Entry 3BP8 (X-ray diffraction, 2.85 A resolution); this record covers chains A and C of the 4 polymer chains in the assembly.

# Chain A
Protein: Putative NAGC-like transcriptional regulator
From: Escherichia coli
Reference sequence: Q8X787 (Q8X787_ECO57); residues 1-406 here = UniProt positions 1-406
Amino-acid sequence (406 residues; row label = number of the first residue in the row):
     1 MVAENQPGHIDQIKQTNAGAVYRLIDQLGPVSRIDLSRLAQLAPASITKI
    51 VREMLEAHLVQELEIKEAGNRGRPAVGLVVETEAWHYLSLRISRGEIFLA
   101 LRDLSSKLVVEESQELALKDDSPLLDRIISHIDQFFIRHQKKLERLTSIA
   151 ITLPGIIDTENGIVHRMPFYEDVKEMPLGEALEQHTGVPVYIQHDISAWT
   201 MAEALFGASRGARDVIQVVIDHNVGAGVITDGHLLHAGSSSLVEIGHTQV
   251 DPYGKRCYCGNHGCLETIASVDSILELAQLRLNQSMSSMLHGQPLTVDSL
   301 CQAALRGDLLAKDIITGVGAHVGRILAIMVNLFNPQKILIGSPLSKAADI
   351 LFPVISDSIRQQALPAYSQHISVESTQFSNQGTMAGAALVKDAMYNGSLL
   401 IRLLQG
Not modelled in the structure: 1-10, 65-75, 287-290
Ion coordination: Zn2+: His247, Cys257, Cys259, Cys264
What the authors report for this chain:
  - self-association interface (contacts with another copy of this molecule); pairs are residue here / residue on that copy: Arg306-Leu310
  - contacts within the chain: Leu400-Leu404 (hydrophobic contact)

# Chain C
Protein: PTS system glucose-specific EIICB component
From: Escherichia coli
Reference sequence: P69786 (PTGCB_ECOLI); residues 13-87 here correspond to UniProt positions 401-475 (UniProt number = residue number + 388)
Amino-acid sequence (75 residues; row label = number of the first residue in the row):
    13 MAPALVAAFGGKENITNLDACITRLRVSVADVSKVDQAGLKKLGAAGVVV
    63 AGSGVQAIFGTKSDNLKTEMDEYIR
Curated features (UniProtKB/Swiss-Prot):
  - active site: Cys33 (Phosphocysteine intermediate)
  - modified residue: Cys33 (Phosphocysteine)
What the authors report for this chain:
  - post-translational modification sites: Cys33 (citing earlier work)

# How chain A and chain C interact
Residue-residue contacts (28; chain A residue first):
  His58(A) with Ile34(C)
  Phe136(A) with Ala63(C); Gly64(C)
  Ile137(A) with Ser65(C)
  Gln140(A) with Arg38(C), hydrogen bond (backbone-side chain); Ser40(C), hydrogen bond; Ser65(C), hydrogen bond
  Leu143(A) with Arg38(C), hydrogen bond (backbone-side chain); Ala63(C), hydrophobic; Gln68(C)
  Glu144(A) with Cys33(C); Gln68(C), hydrogen bond (backbone-side chain)
  Arg145(A) with Ile34(C); Thr35(C), hydrogen bond; Arg36(C); Gln68(C)
  Leu146(A) with Arg36(C), hydrogen bond (backbone-side chain); Val61(C), hydrophobic; Ala63(C), hydrophobic; Gln68(C), hydrogen bond (backbone-side chain)
  His185(A) with Val62(C)
  Thr186(A) with Val61(C); Val62(C), hydrogen bond (backbone-backbone)
  Val188(A) with Val61(C), hydrophobic
  Gln405(A) with Ile70(C)
  Gly406(A) with Thr35(C), hydrogen bond (backbone-side chain); Arg36(C), hydrogen bond (backbone-side chain); Ile70(C)
Also at the interface, not in a pair above, chain A (18 interface residues in all): Trp85, Asp133, His139, Lys141, Leu403
Also at the interface, not in a pair above, chain C (15 interface residues in all): Ala58, Val60
Interface features reported in the paper:
  - residue pairs: Phe136(A)-Ala63(C) (hydrophobic contact), Arg145(A)-Thr35(C) (hydrogen bond), Leu146(A)-Gln68(C) (backbone contact), Thr186(A)-Val62(C) (backbone contact), Gly406(A)-Arg36(C), Arg36(C)-Leu146(A)
  - interface residues, chain A: Ile137(A), Leu143(A), Leu146(A), Thr186(A), Val188(A)
  - interface residues, chain C: Val60(C), Val61(C)
  - hot spots on chain C (mutagenesis) - V61Q: abolished binding to Putative NAGC-like transcriptional regulator (chain A)
  - hot spots on chain C (mutagenesis) - R36A: abolished binding to Putative NAGC-like transcriptional regulator (chain A) (citing earlier work)

# In short
The interface between chain A and chain C involves 18 residues on one side and 15 on the other; the contacts
include 11 hydrogen bonds. Polar pairs include Gln140(A)-Arg38(C), Gln140(A)-Ser40(C) and Gln140(A)-Ser65(C).
The authors report a hydrophobic contact between Phe136(A) and Ala63(C); a hydrogen bond between Arg145(A) and
Thr35(C); backbone contacts between Leu146(A) and Gln68(C) and Thr186(A) and Val62(C). The paper reports that
V61Q and R36A of chain C abolish binding to Putative NAGC-like transcriptional regulator (chain A); interface
residues Ile137(A), Leu143(A) and Val60(C) among others.
Chain A is Putative NAGC-like transcriptional regulator and chain C is PTS system glucose-specific EIICB
component, both from Escherichia coli; the structure, Crystal structure of Mlc/EIIB complex, was determined by
X-ray diffraction (same publication as 3BP3).
